PDB entry 8I4X | electron microscopy, 8.50 A resolution (very low resolution: no residue pairs are listed; an interface is given only as per-side residue counts) | chains A and E of the 5 polymer chains in the assembly

# Chain A
Name: Structural maintenance of chromosomes protein 5
From: Saccharomyces cerevisiae S288C
UniProtKB: Q08204 (SMC5_YEAST); residues 25-1093 here = UniProt positions 25-1093
Chain sequence (1069 residues; each row starts with the number of its first residue):
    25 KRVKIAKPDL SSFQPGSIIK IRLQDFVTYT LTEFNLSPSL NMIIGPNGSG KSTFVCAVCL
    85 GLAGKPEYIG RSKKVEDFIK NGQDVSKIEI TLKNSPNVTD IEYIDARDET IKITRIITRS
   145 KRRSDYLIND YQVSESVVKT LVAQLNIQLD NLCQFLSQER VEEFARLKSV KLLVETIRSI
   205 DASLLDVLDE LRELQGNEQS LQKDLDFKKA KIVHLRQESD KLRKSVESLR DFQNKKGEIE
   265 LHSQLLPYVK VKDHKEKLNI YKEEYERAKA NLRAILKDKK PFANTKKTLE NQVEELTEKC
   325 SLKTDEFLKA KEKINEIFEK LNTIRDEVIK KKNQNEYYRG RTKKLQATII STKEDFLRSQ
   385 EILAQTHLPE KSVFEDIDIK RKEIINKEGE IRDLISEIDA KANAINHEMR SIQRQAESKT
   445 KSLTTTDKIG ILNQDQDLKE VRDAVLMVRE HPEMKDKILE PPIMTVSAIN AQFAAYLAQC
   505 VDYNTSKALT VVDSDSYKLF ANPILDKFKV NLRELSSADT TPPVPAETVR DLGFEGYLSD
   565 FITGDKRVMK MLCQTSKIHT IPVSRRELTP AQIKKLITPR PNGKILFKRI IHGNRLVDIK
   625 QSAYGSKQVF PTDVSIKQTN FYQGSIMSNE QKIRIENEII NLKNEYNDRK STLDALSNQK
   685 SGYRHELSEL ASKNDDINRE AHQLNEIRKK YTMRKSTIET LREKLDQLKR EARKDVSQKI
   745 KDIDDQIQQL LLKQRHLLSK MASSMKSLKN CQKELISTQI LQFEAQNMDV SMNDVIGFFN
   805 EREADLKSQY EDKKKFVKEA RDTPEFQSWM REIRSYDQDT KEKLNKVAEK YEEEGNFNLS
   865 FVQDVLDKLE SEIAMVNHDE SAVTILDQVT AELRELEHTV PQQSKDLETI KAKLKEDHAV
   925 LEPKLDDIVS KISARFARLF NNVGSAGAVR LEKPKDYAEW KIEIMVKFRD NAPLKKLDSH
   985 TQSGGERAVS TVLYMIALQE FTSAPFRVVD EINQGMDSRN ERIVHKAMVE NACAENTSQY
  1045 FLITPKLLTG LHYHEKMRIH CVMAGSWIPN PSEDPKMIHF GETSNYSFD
Differences from the reference sequence: engineered mutation Ala824 (Met in Q08204)

# Chain E
Name: Non-structural maintenance of chromosome element 5
From: Saccharomyces cerevisiae S288C
UniProtKB: Q03718 (NSE5_YEAST); residues 1-556 here = UniProt positions 1-556
Chain sequence (556 residues; row label = number of the first residue in the row):
     1 MDGALINSVL YVSPRNGAHY FVELTEKHLL AFEMLNSMCL LENYDHVLLF LECQFGKSHN
    61 LAVIPFDIIL VLFTLSTLSE YYKEPILRAN DPYNTSRETL SRRALKLLQK YLAILKEFDS
   121 EQYNLYDLEL LRCQFFLAID TLTPKKQKWG FDRFRRTKSE SGVTYRQNAS VDPELDQAKT
   181 FKNPYRSYIS CLEQRNTILG NRLLNLKLNE PGEFINMILW TLSNSLQEST PLFLSSHEIW
   241 MPLLEILIDL FSCRQDYFIQ HEVAQNVSKS LFVQRLSESP LAVFFESLNT RNFANRFSEY
   301 VFLNCDYKLP SDNYATPVHP VYNGENTIVD TYIPTIKCSP LYKSQKSLAL RRKLIGSCFK
   361 LLLRVPDGHR LITPRIVADD VIQGISRTLA SFNDILQFKK FFMTENLSQE SYFIPLLAEG
   421 TLSEILKDTQ ECVVILTLVE NLSDGVSFCN EVIGLVKSKC FAFTEQCSQA SYEEAVLNIE
   481 KCDVCLLVLL RYLLHLIGTE AILDAKEQLE MLHAIEKNDS GRRQWAKALN LGNDPPLLYP
   541 IVSQMFGVHD KSVIIE
Disordered / not traced: 1, 151-178

# Chain A / chain E interface
At this resolution (8 A) residue pairs are not listed: 10 residues of chain A and 8 of chain E lie at the interface.

# In short
The interface between chain A and chain E involves 10 residues on one side and 8 on the other.
Chain A is Structural maintenance of chromosomes protein 5 and chain E is Non-structural maintenance of
chromosome element 5, both from Saccharomyces cerevisiae S288C; the structure, Cryo-EM structure of 5-subunit
Smc5/6, was determined by electron microscopy together with 7YLM, 7YMD, 7YQH, 8HQS, 8I13, 8I21 and 6 further
entries from the same study.
